PDB entry 6Z46 | X-ray diffraction, 3.70 A resolution | chains Q and Y of the 28 polymer chains in the assembly

[Chain Q]
Name: Proteasome subunit alpha
Organism: Sulfolobus acidocaldarius
Notes: EC 3.4.25.1
Reference sequence: A0A0U3GK31 (A0A0U3GK31_9CREN); residue numbers follow UniProt; this construct covers 1-242
Amino-acid sequence (242 residues; numbered 1 to 242; the number before each row is that of its first residue):
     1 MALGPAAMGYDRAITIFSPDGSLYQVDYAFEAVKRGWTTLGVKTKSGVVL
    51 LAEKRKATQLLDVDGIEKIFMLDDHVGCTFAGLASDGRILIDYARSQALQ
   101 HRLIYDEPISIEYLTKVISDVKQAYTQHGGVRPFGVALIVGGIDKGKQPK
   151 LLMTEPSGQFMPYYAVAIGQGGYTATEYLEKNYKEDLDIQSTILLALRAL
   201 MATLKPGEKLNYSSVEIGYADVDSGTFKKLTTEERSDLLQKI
Disordered / not traced: 1-13, 142-149, 183-189, 201-210, 240-242

[Chain Y]
Name: Proteasome subunit beta
Organism: Sulfolobus acidocaldarius
Notes: EC 3.4.25.1
Reference sequence: A0A0U3GVH3 (A0A0U3GVH3_9CREN); residues 2-190 here correspond to UniProt positions 7-195 (UniProt number = residue number + 5)
Amino-acid sequence (198 residues; each row starts with the number of its first residue):
     1 MTAIGIKTKDGVVLAAERRLSYGDFVLSKSARKVFKLGRFGIAGAGIVGD
    51 IQTLTRIMNVEIKYYEMYNSRKISARAAAKLLSVILYQNKVLPYISELLF
   101 GGVDEDGPKLFILDPIGSLIEDSYAAVGSGARVAIGVLEAEYNESLTSEA
   151 AKELAIKSMKSAVERDVMSGDGIDILIINKNNIYEDFIKILEHHHHHH
Disordered / not traced: 1, 70-74, 121-122, 186-198
Sequence notes: initiating methionine (1); expression tag (191-198)

[Chain Q / chain Y interface]
Contacting residue pairs (11; chain Q residue first):
  H101(Q) with Y65(Y)
  I104(Q) with K80(Y); L81(Y)
  Y105(Q) with Y65(Y); A77(Y); K80(Y); L81(Y), hydrophobic
  D106(Q) with K80(Y), salt bridge
  E107(Q) with Y65(Y), hydrogen bond; A77(Y)
  K116(Q) with Y68(Y)
Also at the interface, not in a pair above, chain Q (7 interface residues in all): Y113
Also at the interface, not in a pair above, chain Y (7 interface residues in all): Y64, V84

[In short]
The chain Q/chain Y interface involves 7 residues from each chain; the contacts include 1 hydrogen bond and 1
salt bridge. Polar contacts include D106(Q)-K80(Y) and E107(Q)-Y65(Y).
Chain Q is Proteasome subunit alpha and chain Y is Proteasome subunit beta, both from Sulfolobus
acidocaldarius; the structure, Structure of the S. acidocaldarius 20S proteasome (Saci0613/Saci0662), was
determined by X-ray diffraction.
